6XLN - chains A and B of the 8 polymer chains in the assembly; structure by electron microscopy, 2.80 A resolution.

# Chain A (and B)
Name: DNA-directed RNA polymerase subunit alpha
Source organism: Escherichia coli O157:H7
Notes: EC 2.7.7.6; chain B of this document is another copy of the same molecule, construct and numbering; everything in this record applies to it too
UniProt: P0A7Z6 (RPOA_ECO57); numbering as in UniProt (aligned over 1-329)
Sequence (329 residues; numbered 1 to 329; the number before each row is that of its first residue):
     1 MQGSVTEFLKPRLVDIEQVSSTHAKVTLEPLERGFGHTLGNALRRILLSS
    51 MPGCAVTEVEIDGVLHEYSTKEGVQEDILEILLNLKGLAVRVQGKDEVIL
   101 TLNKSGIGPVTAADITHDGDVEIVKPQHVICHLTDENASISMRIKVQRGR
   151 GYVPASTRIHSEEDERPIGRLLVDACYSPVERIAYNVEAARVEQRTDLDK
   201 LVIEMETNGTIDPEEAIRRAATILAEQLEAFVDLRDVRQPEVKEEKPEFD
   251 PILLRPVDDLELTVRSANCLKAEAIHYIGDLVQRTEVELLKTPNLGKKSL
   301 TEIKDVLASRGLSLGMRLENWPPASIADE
Not modelled in the structure: 1-4, 236-329 (chain B: 1-3, 160-168, 235-329)

# How chain A and chain B interact
Contacting residue pairs (78; chain A residue first):
  V5(A) - D96(B)
  V5(A) - G149(B)
  V5(A) - R150(B)  hydrogen bond (backbone-side chain)
  E7(A) - R150(B)  hydrogen bond (backbone-side chain)
  F8(A) - S50(B)
  F8(A) - R150(B)
  F8(A) - Q227(B)
  L9(A) - Q227(B)  hydrogen bond (backbone-side chain)
  K10(A) - E226(B)
  K10(A) - Q227(B)
  P11(A) - Q227(B)
  P11(A) - A230(B)
  P11(A) - F231(B)
  R12(A) - A230(B)
  L28(A) - F231(B)  hydrophobic
  L31(A) - Q227(B)
  E32(A) - R150(B)  salt bridge
  G34(A) - R45(B)  hydrogen bond (backbone-side chain)
  F35(A) - I46(B)  hydrophobic
  F35(A) - S50(B)
  F35(A) - I223(B)  hydrophobic
  F35(A) - Q227(B)
  T38(A) - A42(B)
  T38(A) - R45(B)  hydrogen bond
  L39(A) - L224(B)  hydrophobic
  L39(A) - L228(B)  hydrophobic
  A42(A) - T38(B)
  R45(A) - G34(B)  hydrogen bond (side chain-backbone)
  R45(A) - H37(B)
  R45(A) - T38(B)  hydrogen bond
  S50(A) - F8(B)
  P52(A) - V5(B)  hydrophobic
  R148(A) - V5(B)
  G149(A) - V5(B)
  R150(A) - V5(B)  hydrogen bond (side chain-backbone)
  R150(A) - E7(B)  hydrogen bond (side chain-backbone)
  R150(A) - F8(B)
  R150(A) - E32(B)  salt bridge
  R218(A) - A230(B)
  R218(A) - F231(B)
  R218(A) - D233(B)
  R219(A) - T6(B)
  A221(A) - F231(B)  hydrophobic
  A221(A) - V232(B)
  T222(A) - V232(B)
  T222(A) - D233(B)  hydrogen bond (side chain-backbone)
  I223(A) - F8(B)  hydrophobic
  I223(A) - F35(B)  hydrophobic
  L224(A) - L39(B)  hydrophobic
  L224(A) - L228(B)  hydrophobic
  A225(A) - V232(B)  hydrophobic
  E226(A) - T6(B)
  E226(A) - F8(B)
  E226(A) - K10(B)
  Q227(A) - F8(B)
  Q227(A) - L9(B)  hydrogen bond (side chain-backbone)
  Q227(A) - L31(B)
  Q227(A) - F35(B)
  L228(A) - L224(B)  hydrophobic
  A230(A) - P11(B)  hydrophobic
  F231(A) - L28(B)  hydrophobic
  F231(A) - L39(B)  hydrophobic
  F231(A) - L43(B)  hydrophobic
  F231(A) - L201(B)  hydrophobic
  F231(A) - I203(B)  hydrophobic
  F231(A) - I217(B)  hydrophobic
  F231(A) - R218(B)
  F231(A) - A221(B)  hydrophobic
  V232(A) - R218(B)
  V232(A) - A221(B)  hydrophobic
  V232(A) - T222(B)
  D233(A) - R218(B)
  L234(A) - V14(B)  hydrophobic
  L234(A) - V26(B)  hydrophobic
  L234(A) - E214(B)
  L234(A) - I217(B)  hydrophobic
  L234(A) - R218(B)
  R235(A) - I16(B)
Other interface residues (no listed pair), chain A (42 interface residues in all): T6, L13, R33, H37, I46
Other interface residues (no listed pair), chain B (47 interface residues in all): S4, P52, R148, A225, E229

# In short
Chain A and chain B form an interface of 42 and 47 residues respectively; the contacts include 11 hydrogen
bonds and 2 salt bridges. Polar pairs include E32(A)-R150(B), V5(A)-R150(B) and E7(A)-R150(B).
Chain A and chain B are both DNA-directed RNA polymerase subunit alpha (Escherichia coli O157:H7); the
structure, Cryo-EM structure of E. coli RNAP-DNA elongation complex 2 (RDe2) in EcmrR-dependent transcription,
was determined by electron microscopy (same publication as 6XL5, 6XL6, 6XL9, 6XLA, 6XLJ, 6XLK, 6XLL and 6XLM).
